Entry 5S5X (X-ray diffraction, 2.32 A resolution); this record covers chains D and E of the 6 polymer chains in the assembly.

[Chain D]
Protein: Tubulin beta-2B chain
Organism: Bos taurus
Reference sequence: Q6B856 (TBB2B_BOVIN); the author numbering skips numbers that UniProt does not, so the offset changes along the chain: 1-42 = UniProt 1-42; 45-360 = UniProt 43-358; 369-455 = UniProt 359-445
Sequence (445 residues; numbered 1 to 455; 10 numbers in that range are skipped by the numbering (no residue carries them; nothing is unmodelled there); the number before each row is that of its first residue):
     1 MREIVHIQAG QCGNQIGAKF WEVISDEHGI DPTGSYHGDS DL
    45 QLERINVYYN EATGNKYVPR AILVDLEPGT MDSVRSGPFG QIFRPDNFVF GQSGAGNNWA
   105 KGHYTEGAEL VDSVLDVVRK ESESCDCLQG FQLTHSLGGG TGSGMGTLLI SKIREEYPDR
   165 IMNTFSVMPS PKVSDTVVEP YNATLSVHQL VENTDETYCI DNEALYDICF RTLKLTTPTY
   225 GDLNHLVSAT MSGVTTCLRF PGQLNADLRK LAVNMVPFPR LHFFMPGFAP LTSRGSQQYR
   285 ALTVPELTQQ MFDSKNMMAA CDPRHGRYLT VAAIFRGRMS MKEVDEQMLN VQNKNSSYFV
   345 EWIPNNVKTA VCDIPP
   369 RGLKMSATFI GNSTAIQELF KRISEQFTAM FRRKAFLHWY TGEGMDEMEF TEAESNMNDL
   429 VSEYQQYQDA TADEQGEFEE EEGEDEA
Disordered / not traced: 281-283, 442-455
Metal / ion sites: Mg2+: Gln-11 (together with GDP)
Ligand contacts: GDP (guanosine-5'-diphosphate): Gly-10, Gln-11, Cys-12, Gln-15, Ile-16, Ala-99, Asn-101, Ser-140, Gly-142, Gly-143, Gly-144, Thr-145, Gly-146, Val-171, Pro-173, Val-177, Ser-178, Glu-183, Asn-206, Leu-209, Tyr-224, Leu-227, Asn-228, Val-231
UniProt features mapped onto this chain:
  - motif: Met-1 to Ile-4 (MREI motif)
  - binding site (GTP): Gln-11, Glu-71, Ser-140, Gly-144, Thr-145, Gly-146, Asn-206, Asn-228
  - binding site (Mg(2+)): Glu-71
  - modified residue: Ser-40 (Phosphoserine), Thr-57 (Phosphothreonine), Lys-60 (N6-acetyllysine), Ser-174 (Phosphoserine), Thr-287 (Phosphothreonine), Thr-292 (Phosphothreonine), Arg-320 (Omega-N-methylarginine), Glu-448 (5-glutamyl polyglutamate)
  - cross-link (Glycyl lysine isopeptide (Lys-Gly)): Lys-60 (interchain with G-Cter in ubiquitin), Lys-326 (interchain with G-Cter in ubiquitin)

[Chain E]
Protein: Stathmin-4
Organism: Rattus norvegicus
Reference sequence: P63043 (STMN4_RAT); residues 5-145 here correspond to UniProt positions 49-189 (UniProt number = residue number + 44)
Sequence (143 residues; each row starts with the number of its first residue):
     3 MADMEVIELN KCTSGQSFEV ILKPPSFDGV PEFNASLPRR RDPSLEEIQK KLEAAEERRK
    63 YQEAELLKHL AEKREHEREV IQKAIEENNN FIKMAKEKLA QKMESNKENR EAHLAAMLER
   123 LQEKDKHAEE VRKNKELKEE ASR
Disordered / not traced: 3-5, 29-43, 144-145
Sequence notes: initiating methionine (3); expression tag (4)
UniProt features mapped onto this chain:
  - modified residue: Ser-46 (Phosphoserine)

[Chain D / chain E interface]
Residue-residue contacts - 26 pairs, chain D then chain E:
  Tyr-108(D) / His-129(E)  hydrogen bond
  Tyr-108(D) / Ala-130(E)  hydrophobic
  Tyr-108(D) / Val-133(E)  hydrophobic
  Tyr-108(D) / Arg-134(E)  hydrogen bond (backbone-side chain)
  Thr-109(D) / Lys-137(E)
  Ala-112(D) / Arg-134(E)
  Ser-155(D) / Leu-123(E)
  Lys-156(D) / Asp-127(E)  salt bridge
  Arg-158(D) / Leu-123(E)
  Glu-159(D) / Leu-120(E)
  Glu-159(D) / Leu-123(E)
  Glu-159(D) / Gln-124(E)
  Glu-159(D) / Asp-127(E)
  Asp-163(D) / Arg-112(E)
  Gln-193(D) / Lys-126(E)  hydrogen bond
  Asn-197(D) / Leu-123(E)
  Asn-197(D) / Lys-126(E)
  Thr-409(D) / Lys-140(E)  hydrogen bond (backbone-side chain)
  Gly-410(D) / Lys-137(E)
  Glu-411(D) / Val-133(E)
  Glu-411(D) / Lys-137(E)  salt bridge
  Gly-412(D) / Val-133(E)
  Gly-412(D) / Asn-136(E)
  Gly-412(D) / Lys-137(E)
  Met-413(D) / Val-133(E)
  Glu-417(D) / His-129(E)  salt bridge
Also at the interface, not in a pair above, chain D (17 interface residues in all): Pro-162
Also at the interface, not in a pair above, chain E (15 interface residues in all): Leu-116, Met-119

[Overview]
17 residues of chain D and 15 residues of chain E are in contact, with 4 hydrogen bonds and 3 salt bridges.
Polar pairs include Lys-156(D)/Asp-127(E), Glu-411(D)/Lys-137(E) and Glu-417(D)/His-129(E). Ligands of chain
D: GDP.
Here chain D is Tubulin beta-2B chain (Bos taurus) and chain E is Stathmin-4 (Rattus norvegicus). Entry 5S5X
(Tubulin-Z45705015-complex) was determined by X-ray diffraction together with 5S4L, 5S4M, 5S4N, 5S4O, 5S4P,
5S4Q and 52 further entries from the same study.
